7ZI4 - chains L and Y of the 20 polymer chains in the assembly; structure by electron microscopy, 3.20 A resolution.

== Chain L ==
Molecule: Histone H2B type 1-J
From: Homo sapiens
UniProt: P06899 (H2B1J_HUMAN); residues 0-125 here correspond to UniProt positions 1-126 (UniProt number = residue number + 1)
Amino-acid sequence (126 residues; numbered 0 to 125; the number before each row is that of its first residue; numbering starts at 0):
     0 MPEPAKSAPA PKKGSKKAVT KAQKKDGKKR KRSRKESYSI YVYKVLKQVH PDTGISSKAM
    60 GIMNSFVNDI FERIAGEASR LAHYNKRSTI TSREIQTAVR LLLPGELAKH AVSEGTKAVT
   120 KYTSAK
Not modelled in the structure: 0-29
Curated features (UniProtKB/Swiss-Prot):
  - modified residue: Pro1 (N-acetylproline), Glu2 (ADP-ribosyl glutamic acid), Lys5 (N6-(2-hydroxyisobutyryl)lysine), Ser6 (ADP-ribosylserine), Lys11 (N6-(beta-hydroxybutyryl)lysine), Lys12 (N6-(2-hydroxyisobutyryl)lysine), Ser14 (Phosphoserine), Lys15 (N6-acetyllysine), Lys16 (N6-(beta-hydroxybutyryl)lysine), Lys20 (N6-(2-hydroxyisobutyryl)lysine), Lys23 (N6-(2-hydroxyisobutyryl)lysine), Lys24 (N6-(2-hydroxyisobutyryl)lysine), Lys34 (N6-(2-hydroxyisobutyryl)lysine), Glu35 (PolyADP-ribosyl glutamic acid), Ser36 (Phosphoserine), Lys43 (N6-(2-hydroxyisobutyryl)lysine), Lys46 (N6-(2-hydroxyisobutyryl)lysine), Lys57 (N6,N6-dimethyllysine), Arg79 (Dimethylated arginine), Lys85 (N6,N6,N6-trimethyllysine) and 6 more in UniProt
  - glycosylation: Ser112 (O-linked (GlcNAc) serine)
  - cross-link (Glycyl lysine isopeptide (Lys-Gly)): Lys5 (interchain with G-Cter in SUMO2), Lys20 (interchain with G-Cter in SUMO2), Lys34 (interchain with G-Cter in ubiquitin), Lys120 (interchain with G-Cter in ubiquitin)

== Chain Y ==
Molecule: 158-nt DNA strand
Sequence (158 nucleotides; numbered -72 to 85; the number before each row is that of its first residue; numbers below 1 keep their minus sign (DA-72 is residue -72)):
   -72 ATCAATATCC CGAGTACATG CACAGGATGT ATATATCTGA CACGTGCCTG GAGACTAGGG
   -12 AGTAATCCCC TTGGCGGTTA AAACGCGGGG GACAGCGCGT ACGTGCGTTT AAGCGGTGCT
    48 AGAGCTGTCT ACGACCAATT GAGCGGCCTC GGCACCGG

== Interface between chain L and chain Y ==
Residue-residue contacts (16; chain L residue first):
  Lys30(L) with DC29(Y), phosphate contact; DG30(Y), phosphate contact
  Arg31(L) with DC29(Y), phosphate contact
  Ser32(L) with DC29(Y), hydrogen bond to the phosphate
  Arg33(L) with DA-46(Y), sugar contact
  Tyr42(L) with DG-53(Y), hydrogen bond to the phosphate; DC-52(Y), phosphate contact
  Gly53(L) with DG-53(Y), phosphate contact
  Ile54(L) with DG-53(Y), phosphate contact
  Ser55(L) with DT-54(Y), hydrogen bond to the phosphate
  Ser56(L) with DT-54(Y), hydrogen bond to the phosphate
  Arg86(L) with DG-34(Y), phosphate contact; DA-33(Y), salt bridge to the phosphate
  Ser87(L) with DT-35(Y), phosphate contact; DG-34(Y), hydrogen bond to the phosphate
  Thr88(L) with DG-34(Y), hydrogen bond to the phosphate

== Overview ==
Chain L and chain Y form an interface of 12 and 9 residues respectively, with 6 hydrogen bonds and 1 salt
bridge. Polar pairs include Ser32(L)-DC29(Y), Tyr42(L)-DG-53(Y) and Ser55(L)-DT-54(Y).
Here chain L is Histone H2B type 1-J (Homo sapiens) and chain Y is a 158-nt DNA strand. Entry 7ZI4 (Cryo-EM
structure of the human INO80 complex bound to a WT nucleosome) was determined by electron microscopy.
